PDB entry 8RNG | X-ray diffraction, 1.45 A resolution | chains A and B of the 3 polymer chains in the assembly

== Chain A ==
Molecule: MHC class I antigen
From: Homo sapiens
UniProt: A0A167RQK8 (A0A167RQK8_HUMAN); residues 1-276 here correspond to UniProt positions 25-300 (UniProt number = residue number + 24)
Chain sequence (276 residues; each row starts with the number of its first residue):
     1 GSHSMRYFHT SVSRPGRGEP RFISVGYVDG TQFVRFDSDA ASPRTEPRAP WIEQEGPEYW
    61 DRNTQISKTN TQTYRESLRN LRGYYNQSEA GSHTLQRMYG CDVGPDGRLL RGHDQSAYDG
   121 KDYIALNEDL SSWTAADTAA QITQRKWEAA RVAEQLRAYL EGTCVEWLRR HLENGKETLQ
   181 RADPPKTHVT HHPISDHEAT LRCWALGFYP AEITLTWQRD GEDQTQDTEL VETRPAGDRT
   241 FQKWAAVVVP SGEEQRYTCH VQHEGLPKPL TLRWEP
Cystine bridges: C101-C164, C203-C259

== Chain B ==
Molecule: Beta-2-microglobulin
From: Homo sapiens
UniProt: P61769 (B2MG_HUMAN); residues 2-100 here correspond to UniProt positions 21-119 (UniProt number = residue number + 19)
Chain sequence (100 residues; each row starts with the number of its first residue):
     1 MIQRTPKIQV YSRHPAENGK SNFLNCYVSG FHPSDIEVDL LKNGERIEKV EHSDLSFSKD
    61 WSFYLLYYTE FTPTEKDEYA CRVNHVTLSQ PKIVKWDRDM
Construct notes: initiating methionine (1)
Cystine bridges: C26-C81
Swiss-Prot annotation at these positions:
  - modified residue: Q3 (Pyrrolidone carboxylic acid)
  - glycosylation: I2 (N-linked (Glc) (glycation) isoleucine), K20 (N-linked (Glc) (glycation) lysine), K42 (N-linked (Glc) (glycation) lysine), K49 (N-linked (Glc) (glycation) lysine), K59 (N-linked (Glc) (glycation) lysine), K92 (N-linked (Glc) (glycation) lysine), K95 (N-linked (Glc) (glycation) lysine)

== How chain A and chain B interact ==
Residue-residue contacts (56; chain A residue first):
  F8(A) - S56(B)
  F8(A) - F57(B)  hydrophobic
  H9(A) - F57(B)
  T10(A) - F57(B)
  T10(A) - F63(B)
  V12(A) - S34(B)
  V25(A) - D54(B)
  V25(A) - L55(B)
  V25(A) - S56(B)
  Y27(A) - S56(B)
  Y27(A) - Y64(B)  hydrogen bond
  Q32(A) - D54(B)  hydrogen bond
  R35(A) - D54(B)  salt bridge
  R48(A) - D54(B)  salt bridge
  S92(A) - M1(B)
  H93(A) - M1(B)
  Q96(A) - H32(B)  hydrogen bond
  Q96(A) - F57(B)
  Q96(A) - W61(B)  hydrogen bond (side chain-backbone)
  Q96(A) - F63(B)
  R97(A) - F57(B)
  Q115(A) - W61(B)
  S116(A) - W61(B)
  A117(A) - W61(B)  hydrophobic
  D119(A) - M1(B)
  D119(A) - H32(B)
  G120(A) - R4(B)  hydrogen bond (backbone-side chain)
  G120(A) - H32(B)
  K121(A) - I2(B)
  D122(A) - W61(B)  hydrogen bond
  H192(A) - D99(B)  salt bridge
  R202(A) - D99(B)  hydrogen bond (side chain-backbone)
  W204(A) - D99(B)
  W204(A) - M100(B)
  V231(A) - Q9(B)
  E232(A) - K7(B)  salt bridge
  E232(A) - Q9(B)  hydrogen bond (backbone-side chain)
  E232(A) - Y27(B)  hydrogen bond
  E232(A) - S29(B)  hydrogen bond
  R234(A) - Q9(B)  hydrogen bond
  R234(A) - Y11(B)
  R234(A) - Y27(B)
  R234(A) - M100(B)  hydrogen bond (side chain-backbone)
  P235(A) - Y11(B)  hydrogen bond (backbone-side chain)
  P235(A) - N25(B)
  P235(A) - Y27(B)
  P235(A) - L66(B)  hydrophobic
  A236(A) - R13(B)  hydrogen bond (backbone-side chain)
  A236(A) - N25(B)  hydrogen bond (backbone-side chain)
  G237(A) - R13(B)
  D238(A) - R13(B)
  D238(A) - H14(B)
  Q242(A) - Y11(B)
  Q242(A) - S12(B)  hydrogen bond (side chain-backbone)
  Q242(A) - R13(B)  hydrogen bond (side chain-backbone)
  W244(A) - M100(B)  hydrogen bond (side chain-backbone)
Other interface residues (no listed pair), chain A (38 interface residues in all): R17, R21, I23, T94, M98, T233
Other interface residues (no listed pair), chain B (27 interface residues in all): D35, D60, R98

== Overview ==
38 residues of chain A and 27 residues of chain B are in contact, with 18 hydrogen bonds and 4 salt bridges.
Polar contacts include R35(A)-D54(B), R48(A)-D54(B) and H192(A)-D99(B).
Chain A is MHC class I antigen and chain B is Beta-2-microglobulin, both from Homo sapiens; the structure,
Crystal structure of HLA B*18:01 in complex with TEVETYVL, an 8-mer epitope from Influenza A, was determined
by X-ray diffraction, deposited together with 8RNH, 8ROO and 8ROP.
